PDB entry 7PQH | electron microscopy, 3.87 A resolution | chains G and H of the 12 polymer chains in the assembly

Chain G:
Name: Target of rapamycin complex 1 subunit KOG1
From: Saccharomyces cerevisiae
UniProtKB: P38873 (KOG1_YEAST); residue numbers follow UniProt; this construct covers 1-1557
Amino-acid sequence (1608 residues; numbered 1 to 1608; the number before each row is that of its first residue):
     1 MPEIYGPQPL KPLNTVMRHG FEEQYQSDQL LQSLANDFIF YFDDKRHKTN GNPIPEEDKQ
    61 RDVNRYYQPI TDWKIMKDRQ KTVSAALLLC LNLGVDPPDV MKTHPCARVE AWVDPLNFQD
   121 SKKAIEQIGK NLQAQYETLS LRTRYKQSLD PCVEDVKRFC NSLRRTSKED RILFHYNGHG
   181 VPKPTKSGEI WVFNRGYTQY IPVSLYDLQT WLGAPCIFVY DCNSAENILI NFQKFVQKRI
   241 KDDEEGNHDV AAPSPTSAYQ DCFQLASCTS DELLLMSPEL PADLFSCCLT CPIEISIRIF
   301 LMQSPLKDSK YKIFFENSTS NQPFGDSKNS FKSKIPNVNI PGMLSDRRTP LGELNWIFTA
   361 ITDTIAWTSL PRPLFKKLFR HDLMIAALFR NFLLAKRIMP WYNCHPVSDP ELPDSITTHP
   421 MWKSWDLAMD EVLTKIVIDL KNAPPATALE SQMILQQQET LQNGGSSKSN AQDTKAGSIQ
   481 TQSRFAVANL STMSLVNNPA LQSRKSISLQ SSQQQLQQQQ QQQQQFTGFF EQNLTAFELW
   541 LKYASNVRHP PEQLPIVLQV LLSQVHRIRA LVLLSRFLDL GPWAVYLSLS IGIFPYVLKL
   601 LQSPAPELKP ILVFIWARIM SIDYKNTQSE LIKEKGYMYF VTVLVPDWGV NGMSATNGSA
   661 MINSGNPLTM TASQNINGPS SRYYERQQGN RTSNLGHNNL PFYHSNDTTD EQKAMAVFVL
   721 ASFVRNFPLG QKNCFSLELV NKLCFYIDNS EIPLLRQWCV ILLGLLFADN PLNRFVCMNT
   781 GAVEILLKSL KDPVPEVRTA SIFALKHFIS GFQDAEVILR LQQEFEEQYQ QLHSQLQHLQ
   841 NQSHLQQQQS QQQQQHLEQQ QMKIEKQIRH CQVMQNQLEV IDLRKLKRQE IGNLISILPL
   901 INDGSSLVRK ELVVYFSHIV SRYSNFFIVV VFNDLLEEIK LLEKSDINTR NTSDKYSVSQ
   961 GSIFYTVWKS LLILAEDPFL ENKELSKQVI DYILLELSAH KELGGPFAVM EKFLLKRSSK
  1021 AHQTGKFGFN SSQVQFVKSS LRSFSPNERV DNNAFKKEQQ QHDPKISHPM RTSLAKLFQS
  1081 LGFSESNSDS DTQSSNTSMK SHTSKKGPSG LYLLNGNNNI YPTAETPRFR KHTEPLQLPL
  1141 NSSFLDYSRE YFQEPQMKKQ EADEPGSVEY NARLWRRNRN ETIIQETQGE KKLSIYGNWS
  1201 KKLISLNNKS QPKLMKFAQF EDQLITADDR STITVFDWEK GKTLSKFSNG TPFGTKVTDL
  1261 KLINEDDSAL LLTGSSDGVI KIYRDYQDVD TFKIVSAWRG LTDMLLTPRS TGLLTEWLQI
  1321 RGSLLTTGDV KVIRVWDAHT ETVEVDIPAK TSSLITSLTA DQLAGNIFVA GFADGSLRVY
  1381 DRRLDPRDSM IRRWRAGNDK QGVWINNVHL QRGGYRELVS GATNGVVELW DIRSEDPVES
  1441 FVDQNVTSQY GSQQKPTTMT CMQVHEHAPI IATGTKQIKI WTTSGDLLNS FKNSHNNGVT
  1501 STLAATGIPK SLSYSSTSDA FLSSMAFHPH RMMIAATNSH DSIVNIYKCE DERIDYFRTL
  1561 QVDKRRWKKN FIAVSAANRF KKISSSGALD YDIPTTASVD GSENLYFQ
Not modelled in the structure: 1-38, 313-332, 443-525, 647-707, 944-959, 1017-1067, 1087-1094, 1111-1131, 1443-1457, 1494-1519, 1552-1608
Disulfide bonds: C216-C262
From the paper describing this entry:
  - mutagenesis - R884D: decreased localization
  - mutagenesis - L762P, L766P, C777R, I802N, A804E, L900P, L912Q: decreased growth

Chain H:
Name: Serine/threonine-protein kinase TOR2
From: Saccharomyces cerevisiae
Notes: EC 2.7.1.67, 2.7.11.1
UniProtKB: P32600 (TOR2_YEAST); residue numbers follow UniProt; this construct covers 1-2474
Amino-acid sequence (2474 residues; row label = number of the first residue in the row):
     1 MNKYINKYTT PPNLLSLRQR AEGKHRTRKK LTHKSHSHDD EMSTTSNTDS NHNGPNDSGR
    61 VITGSAGHIG KISFVDSELD TTFSTLNLIF DKLKSDVPQE RASGANELST TLTSLAREVS
   121 AEQFQRFSNS LNNKIFELIH GFTSSEKIGG ILAVDTLISF YLSTEELPNQ TSRLANYLRV
   181 LIPSSDIEVM RLAANTLGRL TVPGGTLTSD FVEFEVRTCI DWLTLTADNN SSSSKLEYRR
   241 HAALLIIKAL ADNSPYLLYP YVNSILDNIW VPLRDAKLII RLDAAVALGK CLTIIQDRDP
   301 ALGKQWFQRL FQGCTHGLSL NTNDSVHATL LVFRELLSLK APYLRDKYDD IYKSTMKYKE
   361 YKFDVIRREV YAILPLLAAF DPAIFTKKYL DRIMVHYLRY LKNIDMNAAN NSDKPFILVS
   421 IGDIAFEVGS SISPYMTLIL DNIREGLRTK FKVRKQFEKD LFYCIGKLAC ALGPAFAKHL
   481 NKDLLNLMLN CPMSDHMQET LMILNEKIPS LESTVNSRIL NLLSISLSGE KFIQSNQYDF
   541 NNQFSIEKAR KSRNQSFMKK TGESNDDITD AQILIQCFKM LQLIHHQYSL TEFVRLITIS
   601 YIEHEDSSVR KLAALTSCDL FIKDDICKQT SVHALHSVSE VLSKLLMIAI TDPVAEIRLE
   661 ILQHLGSNFD PQLAQPDNLR LLFMALNDEI FGIQLEAIKI IGRLSSVNPA YVVPSLRKTL
   721 LELLTQLKFS NMPKKKEESA TLLCTLINSS DEVAKPYIDP ILDVILPKCQ DASSAVASTA
   781 LKVLGELSVV GGKEMTRYLK ELMPLIINTF QDQSNSFKRD AALTTLGQLA ASSGYVVGPL
   841 LDYPELLGIL INILKTENNP HIRRGTVRLI GILGALDPYK HREIEVTSNS KSSVEQNAPS
   901 IDIALLMQGV SPSNDEYYPT VVIHNLMKIL NDPSLSIHHT AAIQAIMHIF QNLGLRCVSF
   961 LDQIIPGIIL VMRSCPPSQL DFYFQQLGSL ISIVKQHIRP HVEKIYGVIR EFFPIIKLQI
  1021 TIISVIESIS KALEGEFKRF VPETLTFFLD ILENDQSNKR IVPIRILKSL VTFGPNLEDY
  1081 SHLIMPIVVR MTEYSAGSLK KISIITLGRL AKNINLSEMS SRIVQALVRI LNNGDRELTK
  1141 ATMNTLSLLL LQLGTDFVVF VPVINKALLR NRIQHSVYDQ LVNKLLNNEC LPTNIIFDKE
  1201 NEVPERKNYE DEMQVTKLPV NQNILKNAWY CSQQKTKEDW QEWIRRLSIQ LLKESPSACL
  1261 RSCSSLVSVY YPLARELFNA SFSSCWVELQ TSYQEDLIQA LCKALSSSEN PPEIYQMLLN
  1321 LVEFMEHDDK PLPIPIHTLG KYAQKCHAFA KALHYKEVEF LEEPKNSTIE ALISINNQLH
  1381 QTDSAIGILK HAQQHNELQL KETWYEKLQR WEDALAAYNE KEAAGEDSVE VMMGKLRSLY
  1441 ALGEWEELSK LASEKWGTAK PEVKKAMAPL AAGAAWGLEQ WDEIAQYTSV MKSQSPDKEF
  1501 YDAILCLHRN NFKKAEVHIF NARDLLVTEL SALVNESYNR AYNVVVRAQI IAELEEIIKY
  1561 KKLPQNSDKR LTMRETWNTR LLGCQKNIDV WQRILRVRSL VIKPKEDAQV RIKFANLCRK
  1621 SGRMALAKKV LNTLLEETDD PDHPNTAKAS PPVVYAQLKY LWATGLQDEA LKQLINFTSR
  1681 MAHDLGLDPN NMIAQSVPQQ SKRVPRHVED YTKLLARCFL KQGEWRVCLQ PKWRLSNPDS
  1741 ILGSYLLATH FDNTWYKAWH NWALANFEVI SMLTSVSKKK QEGSDASSVT DINEFDNGMI
  1801 GVNTFDAKEV HYSSNLIHRH VIPAIKGFFH SISLSESSSL QDALRLLTLW FTFGGIPEAT
  1861 QAMHEGFNLI QIGTWLEVLP QLISRIHQPN QIVSRSLLSL LSDLGKAHPQ ALVYPLMVAI
  1921 KSESLSRQKA ALSIIEKMRI HSPVLVDQAE LVSHELIRMA VLWHEQWYEG LDDASRQFFG
  1981 EHNTEKMFAA LEPLYEMLKR GPETLREISF QNSFGRDLND AYEWLMNYKK SKDVSNLNQA
  2041 WDIYYNVFRK IGKQLPQLQT LELQHVSPKL LSAHDLELAV PGTRASGGKP IVKISKFEPV
  2101 FSVISSKQRP RKFCIKGSDG KDYKYVLKGH EDIRQDSLVM QLFGLVNTLL QNDAECFRRH
  2161 LDIQQYPAIP LSPKSGLLGW VPNSDTFHVL IREHREAKKI PLNIEHWVML QMAPDYDNLT
  2221 LLQKVEVFTY ALNNTEGQDL YKVLWLKSRS SETWLERRTT YTRSLAVMSM TGYILGLGDR
  2281 HPSNLMLDRI TGKVIHIDFG DCFEAAILRE KFPEKVPFRL TRMLTYAMEV SGIEGSFRIT
  2341 CENVMKVLRD NKGSLMAILE AFAFDPLINW GFDLPTKKIE EETGIQLPVM NANELLSNGA
  2401 ITEEEVQRVE NEHKNAIRNA RAMLVLKRIT DKLTGNDIRR FNDLDVPEQV DKLIQQATSV
  2461 ENLCQHYIGW CPFW
Not modelled in the structure: 1-900, 1193-1216, 1398-1715, 1778-1812, 2374-2413

Interface between chain G and chain H:
Residue-residue contacts (14):
  M101(G) with L955(H), hydrophobic; H997(H)
  K102(G) with H997(H)
  T103(G) with H997(H); R999(H)
  Q119(G) with R2006(H); T2060(H)
  D120(G) with Q2057(H); L2058(H); Q2059(H), hydrogen bond (side chain-backbone); T2060(H)
  M276(G) with R999(H)
  Q303(G) with K1038(H), hydrogen bond
  P305(G) with Y1080(H)
Interface residues without a listed pair, chain H (12 interface residues in all): E2062, H2065

Overview:
Chain G and chain H form an interface of 8 and 12 residues respectively, with 2 hydrogen bonds. Polar contacts
include D120(G)-Q2059(H) and Q303(G)-K1038(H). The paper reports that L762P, L766P and C777R of chain G, among
others, reduce growth; R884D of chain G reduces localization; 8 substitutions were tested in all.
Chain G is Target of rapamycin complex 1 subunit KOG1 and chain H is Serine/threonine-protein kinase TOR2,
both from Saccharomyces cerevisiae; the structure, Cryo-EM structure of Saccharomyces cerevisiae TOROID (TORC1
Organized in Inhibited Domains), was determined by electron microscopy.
